PDB entry 5F8G | X-ray diffraction, 2.78 A resolution | chains A and C of the 3 polymer chains in the assembly

[Chain A]
Protein: Genome polyprotein
From: Enterovirus A71
UniProt: E5RPG3 (E5RPG3_9ENTO); residues 1-462 here correspond to UniProt positions 1732-2193 (UniProt number = residue number + 1731)
Amino-acid sequence (468 residues; row label = number of the first residue in the row):
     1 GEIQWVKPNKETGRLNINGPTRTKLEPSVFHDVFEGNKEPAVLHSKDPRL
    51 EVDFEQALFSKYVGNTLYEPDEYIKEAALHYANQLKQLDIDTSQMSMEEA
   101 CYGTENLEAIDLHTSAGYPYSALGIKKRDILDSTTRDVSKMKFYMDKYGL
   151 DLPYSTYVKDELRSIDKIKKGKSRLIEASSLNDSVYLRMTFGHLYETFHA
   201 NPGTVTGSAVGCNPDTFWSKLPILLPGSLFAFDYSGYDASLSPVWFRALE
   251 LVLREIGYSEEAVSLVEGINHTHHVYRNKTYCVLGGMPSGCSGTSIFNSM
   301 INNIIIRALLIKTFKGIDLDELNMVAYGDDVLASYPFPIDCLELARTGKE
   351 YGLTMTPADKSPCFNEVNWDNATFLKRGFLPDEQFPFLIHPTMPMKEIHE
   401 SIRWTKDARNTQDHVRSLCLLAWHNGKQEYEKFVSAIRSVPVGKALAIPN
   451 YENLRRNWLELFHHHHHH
Unresolved in the structure: 463-468
Construct notes: expression tag (463-468)
Bound ions: Zn2+: His271, His273, Cys282, Glu343

[Chain C]
Molecule: 16-nt RNA strand
Sequence (16 nucleotides; row label = number of the first residue in the row):
   686 UGUUCGACGAGAGAGA
Unresolved in the structure: 686-691

[Interface between chain A and chain C]
Residue-residue contacts (24):
  His113(A) with G696(C), salt bridge to the phosphate
  Arg128(A) with A695(C), salt bridge to the phosphate
  Ser133(A) with G694(C), phosphate contact
  Ser295(A) with A701(C), base contact
  Tyr327(A) with G700(C), hydrogen bond to the base; A701(C), hydrogen bond to the sugar
  Gly328(A) with A701(C), hydrogen bond to the sugar
  Asp329(A) with A701(C), phosphate contact
  Asp330(A) with A701(C), sugar contact
  Leu375(A) with G700(C), sugar contact
  Lys376(A) with G700(C), salt bridge to the phosphate; A701(C), phosphate contact
  Arg377(A) with G700(C), sugar contact
  Met393(A) with A699(C), sugar contact
  Ser401(A) with G698(C), hydrogen bond to the phosphate; A699(C), hydrogen bond to the phosphate
  Asn410(A) with G696(C), sugar contact; A697(C), sugar contact
  Asp413(A) with G696(C), hydrogen bond to the base; A697(C), sugar contact
  His414(A) with G698(C), sugar contact
  Ser417(A) with G698(C), sugar contact
  Leu418(A) with G698(C), sugar contact
  Leu421(A) with A699(C), sugar contact
Also at the interface, not in a pair above, chain A (21 interface residues in all): Lys159, Lys406

[Summary]
21 residues of chain A face 8 of chain C across their interface, with 6 hydrogen bonds and 3 salt bridges.
Polar contacts include Tyr327(A)-G700(C), Asp413(A)-G696(C) and Tyr327(A)-A701(C). His271(A), His273(A),
Cys282(A) and Glu343(A) form the Zn2+ site.
Chain A is Genome polyprotein (Enterovirus A71) and chain C is a 16-nt RNA strand; the structure, Enterovirus
71 Polymerase Elongation Complex (C1S1 Form), was determined by X-ray diffraction together with 5F8H, 5F8I,
5F8J, 5F8L, 5F8M and 5F8N from the same study.
